Entry 6FTL (X-ray diffraction, 2.60 A resolution); this record covers chains I and C of the 8 polymer chains in the assembly.

Chain I:
Molecule: Ribulose-1,5-bisphosphate carboxylase/oxygenase small subunit
From: Skeletonema marinoi
Chain sequence (139 residues; row label = number of the first residue in the row):
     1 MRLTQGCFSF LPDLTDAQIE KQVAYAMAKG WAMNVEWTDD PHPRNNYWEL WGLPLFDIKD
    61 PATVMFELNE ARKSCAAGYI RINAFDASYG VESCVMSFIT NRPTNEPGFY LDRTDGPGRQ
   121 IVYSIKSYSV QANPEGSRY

Chain C:
Molecule: Ribulose bisphosphate carboxylase large chain
From: Skeletonema marinoi
Notes: EC 4.1.1.39
Chain sequence (484 residues; numbered 1 to 484; the number before each row is that of its first residue):
     1 MSQSVSERTR IKSDRYESGV IPYAKMGYWD ASYTVKDTDV LALFRITPQP GVDPVEAAAA
    61 VAGESSTATW TVVWTDLLTA CERYRAKAYR VDPVPNSADV FFAFIAYECD LFEEASLANL
   121 TASIIGNVFG FKAVSALRLE DMRIPHSYLX TFQGPATGII VERERLNKYG TPLLGATVKP
   181 KLGLSGKNYG RVVYEGLXGG LDFLKDDENI NSQPFMRWRE RFLNCMEGIN RASAATGEVK
   241 GSYLNITAAT MEEVYKRAEY AKAVGSIVVM IDLVMGYTAI QSIAYWAREN DMLLHLHRAG
   301 NSTYARQKNH GINFRVICKW MRMSGVDHIH AGTVVGKLEG DPLMIKGFYD ILRLTELEVN
   361 LPFGIFFEMD WASLRRCMPV ASGGIHCGQM HQLIHYLGDD VVLQFGGGTI GHPDGIQAGA
   421 TANRVALESM VLARNEGVDY FDQQVGPQIL RDAAKTCGPL QTALDLWKDI SFDYTSTDTA
   481 DFAE
Not modelled in the structure: 1-2
Modified positions: LOH (3,4-dihydroxylysine) at position 150, LYO (4-hydroxy-lysine) at position 198; Pro155 (4-hydroxyproline; HYP); Leu174 (beta-hydroxyleucine; HLU); Lys205 (lysine nz-carboxylic acid; KCX); Lys346 (N-trimethyllysine; M3L)
Metal / ion sites: Mg2+: Lys205, Asp207, Glu208 (together with 2-carboxyarabinitol-1,5-diphosphate)
Small-molecule neighbours: 2-carboxyarabinitol-1,5-diphosphate (CAP): Glu64, Thr69, Trp70, Asn127, Thr177, Lys179, Lys181, Lys205, Asp207, Glu208, His297, Arg298, His330, Lys337, Leu338, Ser382, Gly383, Gly384, Gln404, Phe405, Gly406, Gly407
Reported in the primary citation:
  - post-translational modification sites: Pro155, Lys205, Lys346

Chain I / chain C interface:
Pairs across the interface (19):
  Glu36(I) - Arg191(C)  salt bridge
  Arg44(I) - Glu227(C)
  Asn45(I) - Arg231(C)  hydrogen bond
  Asn46(I) - Asn224(C)  hydrogen bond
  Asn46(I) - Glu227(C)
  Tyr47(I) - Lys187(C)  hydrogen bond (side chain-backbone)
  Tyr47(I) - Gly190(C)
  Tyr47(I) - Arg191(C)  hydrogen bond (side chain-backbone)
  Tyr47(I) - Asn224(C)
  Tyr47(I) - Arg231(C)  hydrogen bond (backbone-side chain)
  Trp48(I) - Arg191(C)  hydrogen bond (backbone-side chain)
  Glu49(I) - Tyr194(C)  hydrogen bond
  Glu49(I) - LYO_198(C)
  Glu49(I) - Arg231(C)  salt bridge
  Leu50(I) - Arg191(C)
  Leu50(I) - Glu195(C)
  Leu53(I) - Pro413(C)
  Phe85(I) - Asn188(C)
  Glu92(I) - Gly183(C)
Other interface residues (no listed pair), chain I (13 interface residues in all): Cys94, Glu135
Other interface residues (no listed pair), chain C (16 interface residues in all): Ser185, Gly186, Gly228, Gly415

In short:
Chain I and chain C form an interface of 13 and 16 residues respectively; the contacts include 7 hydrogen
bonds and 2 salt bridges. Among the polar pairs are Glu36(I)-Arg191(C), Glu49(I)-Arg231(C) and
Asn45(I)-Arg231(C). Bound to chain C: 2-carboxyarabinitol-1,5-diphosphate. Lys205(C), Asp207(C) and Glu208(C)
form the Mg2+ site. The paper reports modification sites Pro155(C), Lys205(C) and Lys346(C).
Chain I is Ribulose-1,5-bisphosphate carboxylase/oxygenase small subunit and chain C is Ribulose bisphosphate
carboxylase large chain, both from Skeletonema marinoi; the structure, Rubisco from Skeletonema marinoi, was
determined by X-ray diffraction (same publication as 5OYA, 5N9Z and 5MZ2).
